Entry 9JPX (electron microscopy, 2.95 A resolution); this record covers chains A and D of the 8 polymer chains in the assembly.

[Chain A]
Name: V(D)J recombination-activating protein 1
Organism: Mus musculus
Notes: EC 3.1.-.-, 2.3.2.27
Reference sequence: P15919 (RAG1_MOUSE); numbering as in UniProt (aligned over 1-1040)
Amino-acid sequence (1040 residues; numbered 1 to 1040; the number before each row is that of its first residue):
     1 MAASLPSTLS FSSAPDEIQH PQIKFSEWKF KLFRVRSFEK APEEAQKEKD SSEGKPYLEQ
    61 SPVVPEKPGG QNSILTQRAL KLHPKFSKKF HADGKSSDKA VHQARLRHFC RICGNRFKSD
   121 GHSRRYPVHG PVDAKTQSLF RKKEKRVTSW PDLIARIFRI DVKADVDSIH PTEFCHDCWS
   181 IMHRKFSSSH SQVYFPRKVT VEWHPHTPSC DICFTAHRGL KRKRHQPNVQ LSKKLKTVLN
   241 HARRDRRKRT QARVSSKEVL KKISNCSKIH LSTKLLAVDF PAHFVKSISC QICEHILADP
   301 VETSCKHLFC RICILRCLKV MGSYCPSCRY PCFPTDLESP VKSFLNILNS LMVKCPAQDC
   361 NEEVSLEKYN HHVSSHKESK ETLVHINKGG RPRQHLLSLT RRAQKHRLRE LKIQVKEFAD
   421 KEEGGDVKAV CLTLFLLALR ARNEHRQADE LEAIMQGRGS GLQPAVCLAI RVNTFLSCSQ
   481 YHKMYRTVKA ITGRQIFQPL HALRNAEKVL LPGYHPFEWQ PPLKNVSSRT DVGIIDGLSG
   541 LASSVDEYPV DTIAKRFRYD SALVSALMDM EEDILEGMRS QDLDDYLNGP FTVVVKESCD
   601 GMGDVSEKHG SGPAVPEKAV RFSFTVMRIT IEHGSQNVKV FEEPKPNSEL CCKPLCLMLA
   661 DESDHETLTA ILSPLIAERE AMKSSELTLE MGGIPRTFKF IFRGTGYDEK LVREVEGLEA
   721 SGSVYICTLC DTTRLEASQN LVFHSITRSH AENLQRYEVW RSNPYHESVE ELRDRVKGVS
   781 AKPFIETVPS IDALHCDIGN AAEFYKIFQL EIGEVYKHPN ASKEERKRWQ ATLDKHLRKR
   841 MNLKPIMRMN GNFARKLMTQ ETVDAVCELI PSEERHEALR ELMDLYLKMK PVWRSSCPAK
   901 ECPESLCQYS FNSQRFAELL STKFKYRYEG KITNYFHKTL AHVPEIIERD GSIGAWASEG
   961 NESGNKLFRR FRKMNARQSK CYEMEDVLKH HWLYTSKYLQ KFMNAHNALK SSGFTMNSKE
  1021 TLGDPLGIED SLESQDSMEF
Not modelled in the structure: 1-460, 1009-1040
Metal / ion sites: Ca2+: Asp-600, Glu-962 (shared with 1 residue of chain F); Zn2+: Cys-727, Cys-730, His-937, His-942
UniProt features mapped onto this chain:
  - zinc finger: Cys-290 to Arg-329 (RING-type), Leu-351 to Lys-380 (RAG1-type)
  - DNA-binding region: Gly-389 to Gln-456 (NBD)
  - binding site (Zn(2+)): Cys-266, His-270, Cys-290, Cys-293, His-295, Cys-305, His-307, Cys-310, Cys-313, Cys-325, Cys-328, Cys-355, Cys-360, His-372, His-376
  - binding site (a divalent metal cation): Asp-600, Asp-708, Glu-962
  - site: Trp-893 (Essential for DNA hairpin formation, participates in base-stacking interactions near the cleavage site)
  - cross-link: Lys-233 (Glycyl lysine isopeptide (Lys-Gly) (interchain with G-Cter in ubiquitin))
  - mutagenesis: Lys-233 (K233M: Abolishes autoubiquitination), His-307 (H307A: Displays lower E3 ligase activity and affects the joining step of V(D)J recombination), Cys-325 (C325G: Loss of E3 ligase activity and affects the joining step of V(D)J recombination), Arg-391 (R391A: Defects in converting nicked products to hairpins; R391L: Impairs DNA-binding and hairpin formation while maintaining some nicking activity), Arg-393 (R393A: Impairs DNA-binding and hairpin formation while maintaining some nicking activity), Arg-401 (R401A: Allows robust hairpin activity), Arg-402 (R402A: Defects in converting nicked products to hairpins), Lys-405 (K405A: Reduced hairpin activity), His-406 (H406A: Allows robust hairpin activity), Arg-407 (R407A: Impairs DNA-binding and reduces hairpin formation without affecting nicking activity), Asn-443 (N443A: Impairs DNA-binding; when associated with A-445), His-445 (H445A: Impairs DNA-binding; when associated with A-443), 23 further mutagenesis entries in UniProt

[Chain D]
Name: V(D)J recombination-activating protein 2
Organism: Mus musculus
Reference sequence: P21784 (RAG2_MOUSE); residue numbers follow UniProt; this construct covers 1-527
Amino-acid sequence (527 residues; each row starts with the number of its first residue):
     1 MSLQMVTVGH NIALIQPGFS LMNFDGQVFF FGQKGWPKRS CPTGVFHFDI KQNHLKLKPA
    61 IFSKDSCYLP PLRYPATCSY KGSIDSDKHQ YIIHGGKTPN NELSDKIYIM SVACKNNKKV
   121 TFRCTEKDLV GDVPEPRYGH SIDVVYSRGK SMGVLFGGRS YMPSTQRTTE KWNSVADCLP
   181 HVFLIDFEFG CATSYILPEL QDGLSFHVSI ARNDTVYILG GHSLASNIRP ANLYRIRVDL
   241 PLGTPAVNCT VLPGGISVSS AILTQTNNDE FVIVGGYQLE NQKRMVCSLV SLGDNTIEIS
   301 EMETPDWTSD IKHSKIWFGS NMGNGTIFLG IPGDNKQAMS EAFYFYTLRC SEEDLSEDQK
   361 IVSNSQTSTE DPGDSTPFED SEEFCFSAEA TSFDGDDEFD TYNEDDEDDE SVTGYWITCC
   421 PTCDVDINTW VPFYSTELNK PAMIYCSHGD GHWVHAQCMD LEERTLIHLS EGSNKYYCNE
   481 HVQIARALQT PKRNPPLQKP PMKSLHKKGS GKVLTPAKKS FLRRLFD
Not modelled in the structure: 82-87, 352-527
UniProt features mapped onto this chain:
  - zinc finger: Trp-416 to Ile-484 (PHD-type)
  - binding site (Zn(2+)): Cys-419, Cys-423, Cys-446, His-452, His-455, Cys-458, Cys-478, His-481
  - mutagenesis: Asp-128 (D128N: Does not affect the endonuclease activity of the RAG complex), Glu-199 (E199Q: Does not affect the endonuclease activity of the RAG complex), Asp-202 (D202N: Does not affect the endonuclease activity of the RAG complex), Glu-280 (E280Q: Does not affect the endonuclease activity of the RAG complex), Asp-310 (D310N: Does not affect the endonuclease activity of the RAG complex), Asp-358 (D358N: Does not affect the endonuclease activity of the RAG complex), Asp-374 (D374N: Does not affect the endonuclease activity of the RAG complex), Tyr-402 (Y402A: Reduced interaction with histones), Asn-403 (N403A: Reduced interaction with histones), Asp-406 (D406A: Reduced interaction with histones), Glu-407 (E407A: Reduced interaction with histones), Asp-408 (D408A: Induces a slight reduction in V(D)J recombination without affecting interaction with histones), 7 further mutagenesis entries in UniProt

[Interface between chain A and chain D]
Contacting residue pairs (13):
  Lys-827(A) / Glu-341(D)  salt bridge
  Arg-828(A) / Met-5(D)  hydrogen bond
  Arg-828(A) / Asp-310(D)  salt bridge
  Arg-828(A) / Tyr-346(D)  hydrogen bond
  Ala-831(A) / Tyr-344(D)
  Thr-832(A) / Asp-310(D)
  Lys-835(A) / Pro-332(D)  hydrogen bond (side chain-backbone)
  Lys-835(A) / Asp-334(D)  salt bridge
  Lys-839(A) / His-313(D)  hydrogen bond (side chain-backbone)
  Pro-845(A) / Asn-335(D)
  Glu-868(A) / His-313(D)
  Leu-869(A) / Ser-309(D)
  Leu-869(A) / His-313(D)
Other interface residues (no listed pair), chain A (12 interface residues in all): Glu-824, Asp-834, His-836
Other interface residues (no listed pair), chain D (12 interface residues in all): Thr-7, Gly-333

[In short]
The chain A/chain D interface involves 12 residues from each chain, with 4 hydrogen bonds and 3 salt bridges.
Polar pairs include Lys-827(A)/Glu-341(D), Arg-828(A)/Asp-310(D) and Lys-835(A)/Asp-334(D).
Chain A is V(D)J recombination-activating protein 1 and chain D is V(D)J recombination-activating protein 2,
both from Mus musculus; the structure, CryoEM structure of mouse RAG SEC-0, was determined by electron
microscopy, deposited together with 9JPU, 9JQN, 9JTS and 9JTU.
